Entry 5O6V (electron microscopy, 3.90 A resolution); this record covers chains B and C of the 10 polymer chains in the assembly.

== Chain B (and C) ==
Name: Envelope protein
Source organism: Tick-borne encephalitis virus (strain Hypr)
Notes: chain C of this document is another copy of the same molecule, construct and numbering; everything in this record applies to it too
UniProtKB: Q01299 (POLG_TBEVH); residues 1-496 here correspond to UniProt positions 281-776 (UniProt number = residue number + 280)
Sequence (496 residues; numbered 1 to 496; the number before each row is that of its first residue):
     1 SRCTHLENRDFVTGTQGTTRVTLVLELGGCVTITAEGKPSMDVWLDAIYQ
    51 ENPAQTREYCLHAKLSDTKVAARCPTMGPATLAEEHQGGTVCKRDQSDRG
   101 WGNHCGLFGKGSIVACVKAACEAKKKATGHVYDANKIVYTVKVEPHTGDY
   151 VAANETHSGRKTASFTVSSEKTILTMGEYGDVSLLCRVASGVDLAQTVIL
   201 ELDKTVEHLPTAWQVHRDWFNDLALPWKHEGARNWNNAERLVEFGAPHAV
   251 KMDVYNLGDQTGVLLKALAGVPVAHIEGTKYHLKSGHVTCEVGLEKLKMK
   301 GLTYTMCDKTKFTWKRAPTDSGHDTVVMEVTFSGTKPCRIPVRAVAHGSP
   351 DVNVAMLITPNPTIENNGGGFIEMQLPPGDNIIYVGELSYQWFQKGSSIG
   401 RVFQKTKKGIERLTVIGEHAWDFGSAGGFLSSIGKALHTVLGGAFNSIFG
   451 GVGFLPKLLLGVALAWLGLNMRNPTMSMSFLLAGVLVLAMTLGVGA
Disordered / not traced: 493-496
Disulfide bonds: C3-C30, C60-C121, C74-C105, C92-C116, C186-C290, C307-C338
Covalent attachments: N-acetylglucosamine (NAG) linked to N154

== Chain B / chain C interface ==
Residue-residue contacts (16):
  A317(B) with N135(C)
  H347(B) with R187(C), hydrogen bond
  D380(B) with R187(C); S190(C), hydrogen bond
  I382(B) with R187(C)
  Y384(B) with E170(C), hydrogen bond
  S389(B) with S168(C)
  Y390(B) with N135(C), hydrogen bond; V167(C), hydrophobic
  Q391(B) with T166(C); V167(C), hydrogen bond (backbone-backbone); S169(C), hydrogen bond (side chain-backbone); E170(C); C186(C), hydrogen bond (side chain-backbone); R187(C)
  F393(B) with A189(C), hydrophobic
Other interface residues (no listed pair), chain B (13 interface residues in all): P318, A346, P350, E387
Other interface residues (no listed pair), chain C (12 interface residues in all): R20, V188

== In short ==
Chain B and chain C form an interface of 13 and 12 residues respectively, with 7 hydrogen bonds. Among the
polar pairs are H347(B)-R187(C), D380(B)-S190(C) and Y384(B)-E170(C).
Both chains are Envelope protein (Tick-borne encephalitis virus (strain Hypr)). Entry 5O6V (The cryo-EM
structure of Tick-borne encephalitis virus complexed with Fab fragment of neutralizing antibody 19/1786) was
determined by electron microscopy together with 5O6A from the same study.
